8T56 - chains A and I of the 10 polymer chains in the assembly; structure by electron microscopy, 2.80 A resolution.

[Chain A]
Molecule: Calcium permeable stress-gated cation channel 1
Source organism: Arabidopsis thaliana
UniProt: Q5XEZ5 (CSC1_ARATH); residue numbers follow UniProt; this construct covers 1-771
Sequence (781 residues; numbered 1 to 781; the number before each row is that of its first residue):
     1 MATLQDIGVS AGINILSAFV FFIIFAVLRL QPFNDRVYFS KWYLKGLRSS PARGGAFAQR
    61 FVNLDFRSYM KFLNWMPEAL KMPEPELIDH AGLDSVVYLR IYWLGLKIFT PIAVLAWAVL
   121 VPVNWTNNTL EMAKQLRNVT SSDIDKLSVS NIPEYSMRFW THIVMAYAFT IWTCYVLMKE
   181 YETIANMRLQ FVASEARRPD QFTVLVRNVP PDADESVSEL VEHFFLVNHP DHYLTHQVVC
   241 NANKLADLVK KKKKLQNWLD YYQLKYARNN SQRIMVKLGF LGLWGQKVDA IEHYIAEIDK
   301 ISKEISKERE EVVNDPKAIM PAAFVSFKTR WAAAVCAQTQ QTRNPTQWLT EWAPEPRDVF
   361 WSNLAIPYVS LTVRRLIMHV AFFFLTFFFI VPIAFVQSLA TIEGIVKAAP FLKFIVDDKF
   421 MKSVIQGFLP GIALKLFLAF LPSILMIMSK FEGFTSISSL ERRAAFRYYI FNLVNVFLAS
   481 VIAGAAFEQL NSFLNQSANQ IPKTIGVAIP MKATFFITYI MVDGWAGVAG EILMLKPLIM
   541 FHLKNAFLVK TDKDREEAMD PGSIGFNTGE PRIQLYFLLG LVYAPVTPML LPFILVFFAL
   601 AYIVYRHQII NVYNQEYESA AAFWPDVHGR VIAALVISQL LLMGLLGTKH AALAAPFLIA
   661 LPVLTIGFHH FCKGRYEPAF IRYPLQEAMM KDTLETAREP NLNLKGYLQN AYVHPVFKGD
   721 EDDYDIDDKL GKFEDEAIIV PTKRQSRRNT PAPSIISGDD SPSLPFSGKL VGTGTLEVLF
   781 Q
Disordered / not traced: 1, 51-70, 122-156, 267-289, 488-504, 649-653, 719-781
Sequence notes: expression tag (772-781)
Small-molecule neighbours: LBN (1-palmitoyl-2-oleoyl-sn-glycero-3-phosphocholine): Pro111, Ile112, Leu115, Tyr167, Ala168, Thr170, Ile171, Trp172, Cys174, Tyr175, Met178, Leu661, Leu664, Phe668

[Chain I]
Molecule: NSPr peptide
Sequence (37 residues; row label = number of the first residue in the row):
     1 FAEKFKEAVK DYFAKFWDPA AEKLKEAVKD YFAKLWD
Disordered / not traced: 37
Small-molecule neighbours: LBN (1-palmitoyl-2-oleoyl-sn-glycero-3-phosphocholine): Lys10, Phe13, Ala14, Phe16, Trp17, Ala20, Lys23, Leu24, Ala27

[How chain A and chain I interact]
Pairs across the interface - 10 pairs, chain A then chain I:
  Val369(A) with Lys34(I)
  Ser370(A) with Lys34(I)
  Thr372(A) with Tyr31(I), hydrogen bond (backbone-side chain)
  Val373(A) with Tyr31(I); Phe32(I), hydrophobic; Lys34(I); Leu35(I), hydrophobic
  Arg374(A) with Leu35(I)
  Leu376(A) with Tyr31(I)
  Ile377(A) with Leu35(I), hydrophobic

[Summary]
7 residues of chain A face 4 of chain I across their interface, with 1 hydrogen bond. Its one hydrogen-bonded
contact is Thr372(A)-Tyr31(I). Ligands of chain A: compound LBN. Ligands of chain I: compound LBN.
Chain A is Calcium permeable stress-gated cation channel 1 (Arabidopsis thaliana) and chain I is NSPr peptide;
the structure, Structure of mechanically activated ion channel OSCA1.2 in peptidiscs, was determined by
electron microscopy (same publication as 8T57).
